Entry 7VBM (electron microscopy, 3.40 A resolution); this record covers chains A and I of the 10 polymer chains in the assembly.

[Chain A]
Name: Histone H3mm18
Source organism: Mus musculus
Amino-acid sequence (139 residues; row label = number of the first residue in the row; numbers below 1 keep their minus sign (Gly-3 is residue -3)):
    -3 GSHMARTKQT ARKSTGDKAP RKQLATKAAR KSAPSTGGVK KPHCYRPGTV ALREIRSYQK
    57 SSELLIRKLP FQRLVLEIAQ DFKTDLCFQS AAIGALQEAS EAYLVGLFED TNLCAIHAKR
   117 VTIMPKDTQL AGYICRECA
Unresolved in the structure: -3 to 60, 133-135

[Chain I]
Molecule: 145-nt DNA strand
Source organism: Mus musculus
Sequence (145 nucleotides; each row starts with the number of its first residue; numbers below 1 keep their minus sign (DA-72 is residue -72)):
   -72 ATCAGAATCC CGGTGCCGAG GCCGCTCAAT TGGTCGTAGA CAGCTCTAGC ACCGCTTAAA
   -12 CGCACGTACG CGCTGTCCCC CGCGTTTTAA CCGCCAAGGG GATTACTCCC TAGTCTCCAG
    48 GCACGTGTCA GATATATACA TCGAT
Unresolved in the structure: -72 to -65, 62-72

[How chain A and chain I interact]
Contacting residue pairs - 12 pairs, chain A then chain I:
  Arg63(A) with DA-13(I), salt bridge to the phosphate
  Cys83(A) with DG-24(I), phosphate contact; DC-23(I), phosphate contact
  Phe84(A) with DG-24(I), sugar contact; DC-23(I), hydrogen bond to the phosphate
  Gln85(A) with DG-24(I), phosphate contact
  Ser86(A) with DG-24(I), hydrogen bond to the phosphate
  Arg116(A) with DG-3(I), phosphate contact; DC-2(I), phosphate contact
  Val117(A) with DG-3(I), phosphate contact
  Thr118(A) with DG-3(I), hydrogen bond to the phosphate
  Met120(A) with DC-2(I), phosphate contact
Other interface residues (no listed pair), chain A (11 interface residues in all): Gln68, Lys115
Other interface residues (no listed pair), chain I (6 interface residues in all): DA-14

[Summary]
11 residues of chain A face 6 of chain I across their interface; the contacts include 3 hydrogen bonds and 1
salt bridge. Polar contacts include Phe84(A)-DC-23(I), Ser86(A)-DG-24(I) and Thr118(A)-DG-3(I).
Chain A is Histone H3mm18 and chain I is a 145-nt DNA strand, both from Mus musculus; the structure, The mouse
nucleosome structure containing H3mm18 aided by PL2-6 scFv, was determined by electron microscopy (same
publication as 7DBH).
